PDB entry 7Z31 | electron microscopy, 2.76 A resolution | chains B and J of the 19 polymer chains in the assembly

# Chain B
Protein: DNA-directed RNA polymerase III subunit RPC2
From: Saccharomyces cerevisiae S288C
Notes: EC 2.7.7.6
UniProtKB: P22276 (RPC2_YEAST); residues 1-1149 here = UniProt positions 1-1149
Chain sequence (1149 residues; each row starts with the number of its first residue):
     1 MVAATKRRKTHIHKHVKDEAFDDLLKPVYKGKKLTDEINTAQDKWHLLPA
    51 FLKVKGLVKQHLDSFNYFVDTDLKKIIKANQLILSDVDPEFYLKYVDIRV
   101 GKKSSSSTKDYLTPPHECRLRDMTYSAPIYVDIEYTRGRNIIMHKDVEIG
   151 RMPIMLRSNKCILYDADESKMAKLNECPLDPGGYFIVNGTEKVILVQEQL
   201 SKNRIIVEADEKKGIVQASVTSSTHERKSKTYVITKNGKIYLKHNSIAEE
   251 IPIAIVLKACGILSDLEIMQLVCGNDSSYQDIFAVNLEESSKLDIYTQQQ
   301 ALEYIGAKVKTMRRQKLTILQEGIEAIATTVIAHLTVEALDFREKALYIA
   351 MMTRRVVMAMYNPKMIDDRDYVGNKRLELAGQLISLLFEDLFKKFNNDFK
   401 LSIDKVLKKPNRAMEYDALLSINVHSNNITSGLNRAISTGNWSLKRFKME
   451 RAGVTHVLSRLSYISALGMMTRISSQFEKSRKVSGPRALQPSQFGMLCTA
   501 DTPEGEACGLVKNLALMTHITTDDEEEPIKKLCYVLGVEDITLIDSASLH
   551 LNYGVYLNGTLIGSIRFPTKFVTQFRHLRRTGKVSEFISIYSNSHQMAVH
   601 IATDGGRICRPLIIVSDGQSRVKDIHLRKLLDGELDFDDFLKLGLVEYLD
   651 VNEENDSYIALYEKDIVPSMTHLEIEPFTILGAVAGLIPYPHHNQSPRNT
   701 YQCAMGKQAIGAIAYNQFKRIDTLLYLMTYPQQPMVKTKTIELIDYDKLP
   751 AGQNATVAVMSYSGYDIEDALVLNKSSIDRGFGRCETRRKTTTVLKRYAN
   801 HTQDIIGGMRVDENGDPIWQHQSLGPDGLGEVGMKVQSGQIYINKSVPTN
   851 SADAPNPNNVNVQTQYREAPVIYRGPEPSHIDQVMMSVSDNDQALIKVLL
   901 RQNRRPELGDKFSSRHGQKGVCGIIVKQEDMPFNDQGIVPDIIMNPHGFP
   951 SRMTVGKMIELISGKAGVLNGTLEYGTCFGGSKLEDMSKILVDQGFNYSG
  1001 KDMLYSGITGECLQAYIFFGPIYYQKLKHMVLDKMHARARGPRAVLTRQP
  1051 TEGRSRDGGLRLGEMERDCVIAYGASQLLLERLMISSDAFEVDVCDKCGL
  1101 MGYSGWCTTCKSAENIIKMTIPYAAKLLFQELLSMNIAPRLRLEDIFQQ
Not modelled in the structure: 1-35, 852-863
Metal / ion sites: Zn2+: C1095, C1098, C1107, C1110
UniProt features mapped onto this chain:
  - zinc finger: C1095 to C1110 (C4-type)
  - binding site (Zn(2+)): C1095, C1098, C1107, C1110

# Chain J
Protein: DNA-directed RNA polymerases I, II, and III subunit RPABC5
From: Saccharomyces cerevisiae S288C
UniProtKB: P22139 (RPAB5_YEAST); numbering as in UniProt (aligned over 1-70)
Chain sequence (70 residues; row label = number of the first residue in the row):
     1 MIVPVRCFSCGKVVGDKWESYLNLLQEDELDEGTALSRLGLKRYCCRRMI
    51 LTHVDLIEKFLRYNPLEKRD
Not modelled in the structure: 68-70
Metal / ion sites: Zn2+: C7, C10, C45, C46
UniProt features mapped onto this chain:
  - binding site (Zn(2+)): C7, C10, C45, C46
  - cross-link: K59 (Glycyl lysine isopeptide (Lys-Gly) (interchain with G-Cter in ubiquitin))

# Chain B / chain J interface
Residue-residue contacts - 76 pairs, chain B then chain J:
  E168(B) - R62(J)  salt bridge
  M171(B) - Y63(J)
  A172(B) - R62(J)
  A172(B) - Y63(J)  hydrophobic
  N175(B) - Y63(J)
  E176(B) - Y63(J)  hydrogen bond (backbone-side chain)
  C177(B) - Y63(J)
  P178(B) - Y63(J)
  A712(B) - L56(J)  hydrophobic
  A714(B) - F60(J)
  Y715(B) - K59(J)
  Y715(B) - F60(J)
  Y715(B) - Y63(J)
  N716(B) - Y63(J)
  Q717(B) - F60(J)
  F718(B) - M1(J)  hydrophobic
  F718(B) - F60(J)  hydrophobic
  K719(B) - Y63(J)  hydrogen bond (side chain-backbone)
  K719(B) - P65(J)
  T729(B) - M1(J)
  Y730(B) - I2(J)
  Y730(B) - P4(J)  hydrophobic
  P731(B) - M1(J)
  P731(B) - L56(J)  hydrophobic
  Q732(B) - M49(J)
  Q732(B) - T52(J)
  Q733(B) - T52(J)  hydrogen bond (backbone-backbone)
  Q733(B) - V54(J)
  M735(B) - L51(J)  hydrophobic
  M735(B) - T52(J)
  D747(B) - V54(J)
  K748(B) - V54(J)
  K748(B) - L56(J)
  L749(B) - L56(J)  hydrophobic
  P750(B) - V54(J)  hydrophobic
  Q753(B) - F8(J)
  N754(B) - R48(J)  hydrogen bond (backbone-side chain)
  N754(B) - T52(J)
  T756(B) - S9(J)  hydrogen bond
  T756(B) - Y44(J)
  T756(B) - C45(J)
  T756(B) - R48(J)  hydrogen bond
  S776(B) - F8(J)
  S777(B) - F8(J)  hydrogen bond (side chain-backbone)
  R780(B) - R6(J)
  R780(B) - C7(J)
  R780(B) - F8(J)  hydrogen bond (side chain-backbone)
  R780(B) - S9(J)  hydrogen bond (side chain-backbone)
  R780(B) - C10(J)
  R780(B) - G11(J)
  G781(B) - F8(J)
  F782(B) - F8(J)
  Q928(B) - S9(J)
  Q928(B) - C10(J)
  Q936(B) - K42(J)
  Q936(B) - R43(J)
  I938(B) - R43(J)
  I938(B) - Y44(J)  hydrophobic
  I938(B) - C45(J)  hydrophobic
  V939(B) - S9(J)
  D941(B) - F8(J)
  D941(B) - S9(J)  hydrogen bond
  D941(B) - R48(J)  salt bridge
  G967(B) - L51(J)
  V968(B) - Y44(J)  hydrophobic
  V968(B) - R47(J)  hydrogen bond (backbone-side chain)
  V968(B) - R48(J)
  L969(B) - Y44(J)  hydrophobic
  L969(B) - R47(J)  hydrogen bond (backbone-side chain)
  N970(B) - G33(J)
  G971(B) - E32(J)
  G971(B) - G33(J)
  G971(B) - L51(J)
  F1019(B) - Y44(J)
  G1020(B) - Y44(J)
  P1021(B) - Y44(J)
Other interface residues (no listed pair), chain B (50 interface residues in all): K173, A755, K965, T972, L973
Other interface residues (no listed pair), chain J (33 interface residues in all): V3, D31, L36, H53, N64, E67

# Summary
50 residues of chain B face 33 of chain J across their interface; the contacts include 12 hydrogen bonds and 2
salt bridges. Among the polar pairs are E168(B)-R62(J), D941(B)-R48(J) and E176(B)-Y63(J).
Here chain B is DNA-directed RNA polymerase III subunit RPC2 and chain J is DNA-directed RNA polymerases I,
II, and III subunit RPABC5, both from Saccharomyces cerevisiae S288C. Entry 7Z31 (Structure of yeast RNA
Polymerase III-Ty1 integrase complex at 2.7 A (focus subunit C11, no C11 ...) was determined by electron
microscopy together with 7Z0H, 7Z2Z, 7Z30 and 8BWS from the same study.
